Entry 6OZ5 (X-ray diffraction, 2.50 A resolution); this record covers chains C and D of the 4 polymer chains in the assembly.

Chain C:
Molecule: Phenylalanine--tRNA ligase alpha subunit
Organism: Escherichia coli str. K-12 substr. MG1655
Notes: EC 6.1.1.20
Reference sequence: A0A387D3L6 (A0A387D3L6_ECOLI); residue numbers follow UniProt; this construct covers 2-327
Amino-acid sequence (332 residues; row label = number of the first residue in the row; numbers below 1 keep their minus sign (Gly-4 is residue -4)):
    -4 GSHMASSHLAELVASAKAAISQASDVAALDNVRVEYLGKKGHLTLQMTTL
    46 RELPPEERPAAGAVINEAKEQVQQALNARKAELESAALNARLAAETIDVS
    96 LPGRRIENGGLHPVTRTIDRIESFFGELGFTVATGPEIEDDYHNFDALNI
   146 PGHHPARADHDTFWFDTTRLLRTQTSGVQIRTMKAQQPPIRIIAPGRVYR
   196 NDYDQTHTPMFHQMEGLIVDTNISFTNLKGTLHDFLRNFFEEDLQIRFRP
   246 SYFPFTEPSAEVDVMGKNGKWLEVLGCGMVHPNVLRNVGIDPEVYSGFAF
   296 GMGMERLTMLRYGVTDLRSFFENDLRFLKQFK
Unresolved in the structure: -4 to 5
Construct notes: expression tag (-4 to 1)
Reported in the primary citation:
  - binding site for the ligand VB3: Phe250

Chain D:
Molecule: Phenylalanine--tRNA ligase beta subunit
Organism: Escherichia coli str. K-12 substr. MG1655
Notes: EC 6.1.1.20
Reference sequence: A0A387D0Y5 (A0A387D0Y5_ECOLI); residue numbers follow UniProt; this construct covers 1-795
Amino-acid sequence (795 residues; numbered 1 to 795; the number before each row is that of its first residue):
     1 MKFSELWLREWVNPAIDSDALANQITMAGLEVDGVEPVAGSFHGVVVGEV
    51 VECAQHPNADKLRVTKVNVGGDRLLDIVCGAPNCRQGLRVAVATIGAVLP
   101 GDFKIKAAKLRGEPSEGMLCSFSELGISDDHSGIIELPADAPIGTDIREY
   151 LKLDDNTIEISVTPNRADCLGIIGVARDVAVLNQLPLVQPEIVPVGATID
   201 DTLPITVEAPEACPRYLGRVVKGINVKAPTPLWMKEKLRRCGIRSIDAVV
   251 DVTNYVLLELGQPMHAFDKDRIEGGIVVRMAKEGETLVLLDGTEAKLNAD
   301 TLVIADHNKALAMGGIFGGEHSGVNDETQNVLLECAFFSPLSITGRARRH
   351 GLHTDASHRYERGVDPALQHKAMERATRLLIDICGGEAGPVIDITNEATL
   401 PKRATITLRRSKLDRLIGHHIADEQVTDILRRLGCEVTEGKDEWQAVAPS
   451 WRFDMEIEEDLVEEVARVYGYNNIPDEPVQASLIMGTHREADLSLKRVKT
   501 LLNDKGYQEVITYSFVDPKVQQMIHPGVEALLLPSPISVEMSAMRLSLWT
   551 GLLATVVYNQNRQQNRVRIFESGLRFVPDTQAPLGIRQDLMLAGVICGNR
   601 YEEHWNLAKETVDFYDLKGDLESVLDLTGKLNEVEFRAEANPALHPGQSA
   651 AIYLKGERIGFVGVVHPELERKLDLNGRTLVFELEWNKLADRVVPQAREI
   701 SRFPANRRDIAVVVAENVPAADILSECKKVGVNQVVGVNLFDVYRGKGVA
   751 EGYKSLAISLILQDTSRTLEEEEIAATVAKCVEALKERFQASLRD
Unresolved in the structure: 795

Interface between chain C and chain D:
Pairs across the interface (160):
  Leu96(C) - Trp605(D)  hydrophobic
  Pro97(C) - His604(D)  hydrogen bond (backbone-side chain)
  Pro97(C) - Trp605(D)  hydrogen bond (backbone-side chain)
  Gly98(C) - His604(D)  hydrogen bond (backbone-side chain)
  Arg99(C) - Asn606(D)  hydrogen bond
  Arg99(C) - Leu607(D)
  Arg100(C) - Tyr601(D)
  Ile101(C) - Lys505(D)
  Ile101(C) - Arg566(D)
  Ile101(C) - Arg568(D)
  Ile101(C) - Arg600(D)
  Glu102(C) - Gly506(D)  hydrogen bond (backbone-backbone)
  Glu102(C) - Arg566(D)  salt bridge
  Glu102(C) - Arg568(D)
  Glu102(C) - Glu602(D)
  Asn103(C) - Asn503(D)
  Gly104(C) - Asn503(D)  hydrogen bond (backbone-backbone)
  Gly104(C) - Tyr507(D)
  Gly105(C) - Asn503(D)  hydrogen bond (backbone-side chain)
  Gly105(C) - Tyr507(D)
  Gly105(C) - Gln508(D)  hydrogen bond (backbone-side chain)
  Gly105(C) - Glu509(D)  hydrogen bond (backbone-backbone)
  Leu106(C) - Lys499(D)
  Leu106(C) - Asn503(D)
  Leu106(C) - Gln508(D)
  Leu106(C) - Glu509(D)
  His107(C) - Glu509(D)  hydrogen bond (backbone-side chain)
  His107(C) - Ile511(D)
  Val109(C) - Ile511(D)  hydrophobic
  Thr110(C) - Glu509(D)  hydrogen bond
  Thr110(C) - Ile511(D)
  Asp114(C) - Lys496(D)  salt bridge
  Glu117(C) - Lys496(D)  salt bridge
  Pro131(C) - Gln588(D)
  Glu132(C) - Ser514(D)
  Glu132(C) - Leu574(D)
  Glu132(C) - Phe576(D)
  Glu132(C) - Gln588(D)  hydrogen bond (backbone-side chain)
  Ile133(C) - Leu531(D)  hydrophobic
  Ile133(C) - Phe576(D)  hydrophobic
  Ile133(C) - Gln588(D)  hydrogen bond (backbone-side chain)
  Asp135(C) - Leu584(D)
  His148(C) - Leu341(D)
  His148(C) - Thr344(D)  hydrogen bond (backbone-side chain)
  Pro150(C) - Pro164(D)  hydrophobic
  Ala153(C) - Arg348(D)
  Phe158(C) - Leu533(D)  hydrophobic
  Phe158(C) - Ile537(D)
  Trp159(C) - Pro534(D)
  Phe160(C) - Leu531(D)  hydrophobic
  Phe160(C) - Leu532(D)
  Phe160(C) - Leu533(D)  hydrophobic
  Phe160(C) - Pro534(D)
  Phe160(C) - Met544(D)  hydrophobic
  Arg164(C) - Leu531(D)
  Arg164(C) - Leu584(D)  hydrogen bond (side chain-backbone)
  Leu166(C) - Phe515(D)  hydrophobic
  Leu166(C) - Met544(D)  hydrophobic
  Arg186(C) - Ala481(D)
  Arg186(C) - Ser482(D)  hydrogen bond (side chain-backbone)
  Arg192(C) - Ile511(D)
  Arg192(C) - Thr512(D)  hydrogen bond (side chain-backbone)
  Arg192(C) - Ser514(D)  hydrogen bond
  Arg192(C) - Arg545(D)
  Arg192(C) - Glu571(D)  salt bridge
  Arg192(C) - Ser572(D)
  Tyr194(C) - Ser514(D)  hydrogen bond
  Tyr194(C) - Phe515(D)  hydrophobic
  Asn196(C) - Ile537(D)
  Tyr198(C) - Ile537(D)  hydrophobic
  Thr203(C) - Tyr513(D)
  Pro204(C) - Tyr513(D)  hydrophobic
  Pro204(C) - Phe515(D)  hydrophobic
  Met205(C) - Thr512(D)
  Met205(C) - Tyr513(D)  hydrophobic
  Met205(C) - Ser514(D)
  His207(C) - Ile511(D)
  Ile213(C) - Val479(D)  hydrophobic
  Asp215(C) - Ala481(D)
  Ile218(C) - Arg415(D)
  Ile218(C) - Val479(D)  hydrophobic
  Ser219(C) - Arg415(D)
  Ser219(C) - Leu416(D)
  Ser219(C) - Ile417(D)
  Ser219(C) - Gly418(D)
  Phe220(C) - Leu416(D)  hydrogen bond (backbone-backbone)
  Phe220(C) - Ile417(D)  hydrogen bond (backbone-backbone)
  Phe220(C) - Tyr471(D)  hydrophobic
  Phe220(C) - Ile474(D)  hydrophobic
  Thr221(C) - Ile417(D)  hydrogen bond (backbone-backbone)
  Thr221(C) - Gly418(D)
  Thr221(C) - Ile474(D)
  Thr221(C) - Pro475(D)
  Thr221(C) - Asp476(D)
  Thr221(C) - Glu477(D)  hydrogen bond (backbone-backbone)
  Asn222(C) - Glu477(D)  hydrogen bond (side chain-backbone)
  Asn222(C) - Pro478(D)  hydrogen bond (side chain-backbone)
  Asn222(C) - Val479(D)
  Lys224(C) - Tyr471(D)
  Lys224(C) - Ile474(D)  hydrogen bond (side chain-backbone)
  Lys224(C) - Pro475(D)
  Lys224(C) - Asp476(D)  salt bridge
  Gly225(C) - Asp476(D)
  Thr226(C) - Val479(D)
  His228(C) - Asp476(D)  salt bridge
  Arg242(C) - Asn23(D)
  Arg242(C) - Thr26(D)
  Arg242(C) - Asn472(D)
  Phe243(C) - Met27(D)
  Phe243(C) - Tyr471(D)
  Phe243(C) - Asn472(D)  hydrogen bond (backbone-side chain)
  Arg244(C) - Thr26(D)
  Arg244(C) - Met27(D)
  Arg244(C) - Glu31(D)  salt bridge
  Arg244(C) - Tyr471(D)
  Pro245(C) - Met27(D)
  Pro245(C) - Gly29(D)
  Pro245(C) - Arg467(D)
  Pro245(C) - Tyr471(D)  hydrophobic
  Ser246(C) - Glu463(D)
  Tyr247(C) - Thr163(D)
  Tyr247(C) - Pro164(D)  hydrophobic
  Tyr247(C) - Asn165(D)
  Glu252(C) - Glu459(D)
  Glu252(C) - Asp460(D)
  Glu252(C) - Glu463(D)
  Pro253(C) - Glu463(D)
  Pro253(C) - Tyr471(D)
  Ser254(C) - Glu463(D)  hydrogen bond (backbone-side chain)
  Ser254(C) - Tyr471(D)  hydrogen bond (backbone-side chain)
  Ala255(C) - Tyr471(D)  hydrophobic
  Glu268(C) - Glu31(D)
  Met274(C) - Leu416(D)
  His276(C) - Ile457(D)
  Pro277(C) - Ile457(D)  hydrophobic
  Pro277(C) - Glu459(D)
  Pro287(C) - Lys412(D)  hydrogen bond (backbone-side chain)
  Pro287(C) - Arg415(D)
  Glu288(C) - Arg409(D)  salt bridge
  Glu288(C) - Arg415(D)
  Phe293(C) - Val479(D)  hydrophobic
  Phe316(C) - Ile511(D)
  Phe316(C) - Tyr513(D)
  Glu317(C) - Tyr558(D)  hydrogen bond
  Asn318(C) - Val510(D)
  Asn318(C) - Ile511(D)  hydrogen bond (side chain-backbone)
  Asn318(C) - Thr555(D)
  Asn318(C) - Asn559(D)  hydrogen bond (backbone-side chain)
  Asp319(C) - Tyr558(D)
  Asp319(C) - Asn559(D)
  Asp319(C) - Gln564(D)
  Leu320(C) - Asn559(D)  hydrogen bond (backbone-side chain)
  Leu320(C) - Gln564(D)
  Leu320(C) - Val567(D)  hydrophobic
  Leu320(C) - Ile569(D)  hydrophobic
  Arg321(C) - Arg562(D)
  Arg321(C) - Gln564(D)
  Leu323(C) - Gln508(D)
  Leu323(C) - Glu509(D)
  Leu323(C) - Val510(D)  hydrophobic
Also at the interface, not in a pair above, chain C (81 interface residues in all): Gly130, His149, Asn217, Glu256, Val289, Ser291, Phe315, Lys324, Lys327
Also at the interface, not in a pair above, chain D (86 interface residues in all): Ala28, Arg362, His419, Val462, Asp504, Ser535, Pro536, Met541, Gly573, Gly585, Ile586

In short:
81 residues of chain C and 86 residues of chain D are in contact; the contacts include 34 hydrogen bonds and 8
salt bridges. Polar contacts include Glu102(C)-Arg566(D), Asp114(C)-Lys496(D) and Glu117(C)-Lys496(D). The
paper reports a binding site for the ligand VB3 at Phe250(C).
Chain C is Phenylalanine--tRNA ligase alpha subunit and chain D is Phenylalanine--tRNA ligase beta subunit,
both from Escherichia coli str. K-12 substr. MG1655; the structure, Escherichia coli tRNA synthetase in
complex with compound 3, was determined by X-ray diffraction, deposited together with 6P24, 6P26 and 6P8T.
